PDB entry 6R8Q | X-ray diffraction, 1.50 A resolution | chain A

# Chain A
Name: Palmitoleoyl-protein carboxylesterase NOTUM
Organism: Homo sapiens
Notes: EC 3.1.1.98
Reference sequence: Q6P988 (NOTUM_HUMAN); residues 81-451 here = UniProt positions 81-451
Amino-acid sequence (383 residues; row label = number of the first residue in the row):
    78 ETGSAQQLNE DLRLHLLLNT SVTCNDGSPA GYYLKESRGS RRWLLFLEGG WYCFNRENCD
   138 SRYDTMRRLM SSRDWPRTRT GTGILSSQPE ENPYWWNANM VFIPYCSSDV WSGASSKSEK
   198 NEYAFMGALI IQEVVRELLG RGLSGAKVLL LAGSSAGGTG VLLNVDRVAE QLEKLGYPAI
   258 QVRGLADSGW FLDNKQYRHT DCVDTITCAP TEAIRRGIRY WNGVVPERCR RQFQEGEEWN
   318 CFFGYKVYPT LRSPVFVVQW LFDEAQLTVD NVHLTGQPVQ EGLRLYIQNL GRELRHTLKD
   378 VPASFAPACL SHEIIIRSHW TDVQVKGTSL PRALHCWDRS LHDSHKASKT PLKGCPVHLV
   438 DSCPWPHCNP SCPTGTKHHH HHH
Disordered / not traced: 78-86, 421-426, 453-460
Differences from the reference sequence: expression tag (78-80, 452-460); engineered mutation S330 (Cys in Q6P988)
UniProt features mapped onto this chain:
  - active site (Charge relay system): S232, D340, H389
  - modified residue: S81 (Phosphoserine)
  - glycosylation: N96 (N-linked (GlcNAc...) asparagine)
  - mutagenesis: S232 (S232A: Abolishes enzyme activity. Unable to mediate serine depalmitoleoylation of WNT proteins)
Disulfides: C101-C183, C130-C136, C279-C285, C306-C318, C386-C449, C413-C432, C440-C445
Covalently attached groups: N-acetylglucosamine (NAG) linked to N96
Residues lining bound ligands: JV5 (N-(1H-benzotriazol-5-yl)-2-(2-methylphenoxy)ethanamide): W128, Y129, V187, S232, A233, T236, F268, P287, I291, F319, F320, A342, T345, V346, H389
Reported in the primary citation:
  - binding site for JV5: W128
  - conformationally variable residues (side-chain flip): W128

# In short
Chain A binds compound JV5. Covalently linked N-acetylglucosamine: at N96. From UniProt: 3 active-site
residues and one mutagenesis site. The paper reports a binding site for JV5 at W128; conformational
variability at W128.
Chain A is Palmitoleoyl-protein carboxylesterase NOTUM (Homo sapiens); the structure, Structure of the wnt
deacylase notum in complex with a benzotriazole fragment, was determined by X-ray diffraction (same
publication as 6R8P and 6R8R).
